PDB entry 8RC5 | electron microscopy, 3.35 A resolution | chains 2C and 3C of the 36 polymer chains in the assembly

[Chain 2C (and 3C)]
Name: Helix-turn-helix XRE family protein
Source organism: Staphylococcus aureus
Notes: chain 3C of this document is another copy of the same molecule, construct and numbering; everything in this record applies to it too
UniProtKB: A0FIL5 (A0FIL5_STAAU); residue numbers follow UniProt; this construct covers 1-224
Amino-acid sequence (232 residues; each row starts with the number of its first residue):
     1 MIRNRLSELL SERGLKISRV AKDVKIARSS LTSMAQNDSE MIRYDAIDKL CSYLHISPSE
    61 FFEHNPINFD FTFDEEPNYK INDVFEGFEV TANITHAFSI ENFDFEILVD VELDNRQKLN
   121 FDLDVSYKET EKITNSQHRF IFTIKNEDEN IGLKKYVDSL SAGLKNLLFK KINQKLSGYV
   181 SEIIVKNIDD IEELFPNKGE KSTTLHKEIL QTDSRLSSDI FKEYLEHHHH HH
Unresolved in the structure: 196-200, 224-232
Sequence notes: expression tag (225-232)

[How chain 2C and chain 3C interact]
Residue-residue contacts (35; chain 2C residue first):
  Ile-2(2C) with Tyr-44(3C); Ile-47(3C), hydrophobic; Asp-48(3C)
  Asn-4(2C) with Tyr-44(3C), hydrogen bond
  Ser-39(2C) with Tyr-44(3C)
  Glu-40(2C) with Arg-43(3C); Tyr-44(3C), hydrogen bond (backbone-backbone)
  Met-41(2C) with Met-41(3C), hydrophobic; Ile-42(3C)
  Ile-42(2C) with Met-41(3C); Ile-42(3C), hydrogen bond (backbone-backbone); Tyr-44(3C)
  Arg-43(2C) with Glu-40(3C)
  Tyr-44(2C) with Ile-2(3C); Asn-4(3C), hydrogen bond; Ser-39(3C); Glu-40(3C), hydrogen bond (backbone-backbone); Ile-42(3C); Phe-62(3C), hydrophobic
  Ile-47(2C) with Ile-2(3C), hydrophobic; Phe-62(3C), hydrophobic
  Asp-48(2C) with Ile-2(3C); His-64(3C)
  Cys-51(2C) with His-64(3C)
  Ser-52(2C) with His-64(3C); Pro-66(3C)
  Pro-58(2C) with His-64(3C)
  Ser-59(2C) with Ser-59(3C), hydrogen bond
  Phe-62(2C) with Tyr-44(3C), hydrophobic; Ile-47(3C), hydrophobic
  His-64(2C) with Asp-48(3C); Cys-51(3C); Ser-52(3C); Pro-58(3C)
  Pro-66(2C) with Ser-52(3C)
Interface residues without a listed pair, chain 2C (19 interface residues in all): His-55, Asp-114
Interface residues without a listed pair, chain 3C (20 interface residues in all): His-55, Asp-114, Arg-116

[Summary]
19 residues of chain 2C face 20 of chain 3C across their interface; the contacts include 6 hydrogen bonds.
Among the polar pairs are Asn-4(2C)/Tyr-44(3C), Ser-59(2C)/Ser-59(3C) and Glu-40(2C)/Tyr-44(3C).
Chain 2C and chain 3C are both Helix-turn-helix XRE family protein (Staphylococcus aureus); the structure,
Complex between the RecA-like Sak4 SSAP and the SaPI2 Stl master regulator, was determined by electron
microscopy, deposited together with 8Q86, 8QE9 and 8PQ8.
